6M1H - chains C and E of the 6 polymer chains in the assembly; structure by electron microscopy, 3.60 A resolution.

[Chain C]
Name: Nanobody 35
Organism: Lama glama
Notes: antibody fragment or engineered binder
Amino-acid sequence (134 residues; row label = number of the first residue in the row):
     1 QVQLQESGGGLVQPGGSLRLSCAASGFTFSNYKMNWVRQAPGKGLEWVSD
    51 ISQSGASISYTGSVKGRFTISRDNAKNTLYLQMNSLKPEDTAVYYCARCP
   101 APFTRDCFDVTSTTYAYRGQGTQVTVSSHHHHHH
Unresolved in the structure: 127-134
Cystine bridges: C22-C96, C99-C107

[Chain E]
Name: Guanine nucleotide-binding protein G(I)/G(S)/G(T) subunit beta-1
Organism: Homo sapiens
Reference sequence: P62873 (GBB1_HUMAN); numbering as in UniProt (aligned over 1-340)
Amino-acid sequence (341 residues; numbered 0 to 340; the number before each row is that of its first residue; numbering starts at 0):
     0 GMSELDQLRQEAEQLKNQIRDARKACADATLSQITNNIDPVGRIQMRTRR
    50 TLRGHLAKIYAMHWGTDSRLLVSASQDGKLIIWDSYTTNKVHAIPLRSSW
   100 VMTCAYAPSGNYVACGGLDNICSIYNLKTREGNVRVSRELAGHTGYLSCC
   150 RFLDDNQIVTSSGDTTCALWDIETGQQTTTFTGHTGDVMSLSLAPDTRLF
   200 VSGACDASAKLWDVREGMCRQTFTGHESDINAICFFPNGNAFATGSDDAT
   250 CRLFDLRADQELMTYSHDNIICGITSVSFSKSGRLLLAGYDDFNCNVWDA
   300 LKADRAGVLAGHDNRVSCLGVTDDGMAVATGSWDSFLKIWN
Unresolved in the structure: 0-2
Sequence notes: expression tag (0)
UniProt features mapped onto this chain:
  - modified residue: S2 (N-acetylserine), H266 (Phosphohistidine)
  - natural variant: L30 (L30F: In MRD42; uncertain significance), R52 (R52G: In MRD42), G64 (G64V: In MRD42), D76 (D76E: In MRD42; D76G: In MRD42), G77 (G77S: In MRD42), K78 (K78R: In MRD42), I80 (I80N: In MRD42; I80T: In MRD42), H91 (H91R: In MRD42; uncertain significance), A92 (A92T: In MRD42), P94 (P94S: In MRD42), L95 (L95P: In MRD42), R96 (R96L: In MRD42), 5 further natural variant entries in UniProt

[Chain C / chain E interface]
Residue-residue contacts (14):
  Q1(C) - K15(E)
  Q1(C) - T223(E)
  F27(C) - E226(E)
  T28(C) - E226(E)
  Y32(C) - E226(E)  hydrogen bond (side chain-backbone)
  R98(C) - E226(E)  hydrogen bond (side chain-backbone)
  F103(C) - I270(E)  hydrophobic
  T114(C) - T184(E)  hydrogen bond (side chain-backbone)
  A116(C) - C204(E)
  A116(C) - D205(E)
  Y117(C) - C204(E)  hydrogen bond (side chain-backbone)
  Y117(C) - D205(E)
  Y117(C) - S227(E)
  Y117(C) - D228(E)  hydrogen bond (side chain-backbone)
Also at the interface, not in a pair above, chain C (13 interface residues in all): V2, G26, P100, P102
Also at the interface, not in a pair above, chain E (12 interface residues in all): A206, D246, D247

[Overview]
The interface between chain C and chain E involves 13 residues on one side and 12 on the other; the contacts
include 5 hydrogen bonds. Polar pairs include Y32(C)-E226(E), R98(C)-E226(E) and T114(C)-T184(E).
Chain C is Nanobody 35 (Lama glama) and chain E is Guanine nucleotide-binding protein G(I)/G(S)/G(T) subunit
beta-1 (Homo sapiens); the structure, CryoEM structure of human PAC1 receptor in complex with maxadilan, was
determined by electron microscopy (same publication as 6M1I).
